Entry 3OEE (X-ray diffraction, 2.74 A resolution); this record covers chains A and D of the 9 polymer chains in the assembly.

Chain A:
Protein: ATP synthase subunit alpha
From: Saccharomyces cerevisiae
Notes: EC 3.6.3.14
Reference sequence: P07251 (ATPA_YEAST); residues 1-510 here correspond to UniProt positions 36-545 (UniProt number = residue number + 35)
Amino-acid sequence (510 residues; each row starts with the number of its first residue):
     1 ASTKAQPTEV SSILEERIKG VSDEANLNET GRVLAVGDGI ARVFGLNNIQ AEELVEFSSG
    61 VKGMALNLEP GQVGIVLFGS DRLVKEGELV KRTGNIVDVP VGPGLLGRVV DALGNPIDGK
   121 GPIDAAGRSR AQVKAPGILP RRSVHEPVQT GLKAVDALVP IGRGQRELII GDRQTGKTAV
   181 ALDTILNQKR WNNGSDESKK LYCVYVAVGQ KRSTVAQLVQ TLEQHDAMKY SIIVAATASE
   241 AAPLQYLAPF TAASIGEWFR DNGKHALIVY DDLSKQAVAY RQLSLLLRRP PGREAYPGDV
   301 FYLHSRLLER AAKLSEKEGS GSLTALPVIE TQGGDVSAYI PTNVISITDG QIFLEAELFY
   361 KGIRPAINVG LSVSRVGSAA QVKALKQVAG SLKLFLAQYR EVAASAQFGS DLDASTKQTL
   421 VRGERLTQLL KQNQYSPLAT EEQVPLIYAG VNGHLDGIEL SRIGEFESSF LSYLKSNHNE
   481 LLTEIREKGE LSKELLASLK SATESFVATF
Not modelled in the structure: 1-25, 408-409, 510
Construct notes: engineered mutation Ser405 (Phe440 in P07251)
Metal / ion sites: Mg2+: Thr178 (together with AMP-PNP)
Small-molecule neighbours: AMP-PNP (ANP; phosphoaminophosphonic acid-adenylate ester): Asp172, Arg173, Gln174, Thr175, Gly176, Lys177, Thr178, Ala179, Glu330, Phe359, Arg364, Pro365, Gln432, Asn433, Gln434
Swiss-Prot annotation at these positions:
  - binding site (ATP): Gly171 to Thr178
  - site: Ser372 (Required for activity)
  - modified residue (Phosphoserine): Ser22, Ser143

Chain D:
Protein: ATP synthase subunit beta
From: Saccharomyces cerevisiae
Notes: EC 3.6.3.14
Reference sequence: P00830 (ATPB_YEAST); residues 3-478 here correspond to UniProt positions 36-511 (UniProt number = residue number + 33)
Amino-acid sequence (484 residues; row label = number of the first residue in the row; numbers below 1 keep their minus sign (Ala-5 is residue -5)):
    -5 ASHHHHHHAA QSTPITGKVT AVIGAIVDVH FEQSELPAIL NALEIKTPQG KLVLEVAQHL
    55 GENTVRTIAM DGTEGLVRGE KVLDTGGPIS VPVGRETLGR IINVIGEPID ERGPIKSKLR
   115 KPIHADPPSF AEQSTSAEIL ETGIKVVDLL APYARGGKIG LFGGAGVGKT VFIQELINNI
   175 AKAHGGFSVF TGVGERTREG NDLYREMKET GVINLEGESK VALVFGQMNE PPGARARVAL
   235 TGLTIAEYFR DEEGQDVLLF IDNIFRFTQA GSEVSALLGR IPSAVGYQPT LATDMGLLQE
   295 RITTTKKGSV TSVQAVYVPA DDLTDPAPAT TFAHLDATTV LSRGISELGI YPAVDPLDSK
   355 SRLLDAAVVG QEHYDVASKV QETLQTYKSL QDIIAILGMD ELSEQDKLTV ERARKIQRFL
   415 SQPFAVAEVF TGIPGKLVRL KDTVASFKAV LEGKYDNIPE HAFYMVGGIE DVVAKAEKLA
   475 AEAN
Not modelled in the structure: -5 to 5, 476-478
Construct notes: expression tag (-5 to 2)
Metal / ion sites: Mg2+: Thr164 (together with AMP-PNP)
Small-molecule neighbours: AMP-PNP (ANP; phosphoaminophosphonic acid-adenylate ester): Gly158, Ala159, Gly160, Val161, Gly162, Lys163, Thr164, Val165, Glu189, Arg190, Tyr311, Tyr345, Phe418, Ala421, Phe424, Thr425
Swiss-Prot annotation at these positions:
  - binding site (ATP): Gly157 to Thr164
  - modified residue: Thr79 (Phosphothreonine), Thr204 (Phosphothreonine), Ser340 (Phosphoserine)

Chain A / chain D interface:
Residue-residue contacts - 88 pairs, chain A then chain D:
  Leu34(A) - Gly55(D)
  Ala35(A) - His53(D)
  Ala35(A) - Leu54(D)
  Ala35(A) - Gly55(D)
  Val36(A) - Ile33(D)  hydrophobic
  Val36(A) - Gln52(D)
  Val36(A) - His53(D)  hydrogen bond (backbone-backbone)
  Gly37(A) - Gln52(D)
  Asp38(A) - Gln52(D)
  Asp38(A) - Arg274(D)  salt bridge
  Arg42(A) - Leu54(D)
  Asp81(A) - Ile33(D)
  Arg82(A) - Ala32(D)
  Arg82(A) - Ile33(D)  hydrogen bond (side chain-backbone)
  Arg82(A) - Leu34(D)
  Arg82(A) - Asn35(D)  hydrogen bond
  Arg82(A) - Pro82(D)
  Lys85(A) - Leu30(D)  hydrogen bond (side chain-backbone)
  Lys85(A) - Ala32(D)
  Lys85(A) - His53(D)
  Glu86(A) - Leu30(D)
  Glu86(A) - His53(D)  hydrogen bond (backbone-side chain)
  Glu86(A) - Gly55(D)
  Glu86(A) - Glu56(D)  hydrogen bond (side chain-backbone)
  Glu86(A) - Asn57(D)  hydrogen bond (side chain-backbone)
  Val109(A) - Phe124(D)  hydrophobic
  Ile117(A) - Phe124(D)
  Arg173(A) - Phe326(D)
  Arg173(A) - Asp352(D)  salt bridge
  Gln174(A) - Phe326(D)
  Gln174(A) - Thr332(D)
  Gln174(A) - Lys354(D)  hydrogen bond
  Lys211(A) - Glu294(D)
  Lys211(A) - Ala327(D)
  Lys211(A) - His328(D)  hydrogen bond (side chain-backbone)
  Lys211(A) - Leu329(D)  hydrogen bond (side chain-backbone)
  Lys211(A) - Asp330(D)  salt bridge
  Arg212(A) - Pro122(D)  hydrogen bond (side chain-backbone)
  Arg212(A) - Phe124(D)
  Arg212(A) - Gln127(D)
  Arg212(A) - Glu294(D)  hydrogen bond (backbone-side chain)
  Ser213(A) - Gln127(D)  hydrogen bond (backbone-side chain)
  Ser213(A) - Thr129(D)
  Ala216(A) - Phe124(D)
  Ala216(A) - Thr129(D)
  Gln217(A) - Thr129(D)
  Gln217(A) - Arg356(D)  hydrogen bond
  Gln220(A) - Thr129(D)
  Ala238(A) - Gly290(D)
  Ala238(A) - His328(D)
  Ser239(A) - Pro121(D)
  Ser239(A) - Gly290(D)
  Ser239(A) - Leu291(D)
  Ser239(A) - Glu294(D)
  Glu240(A) - Thr287(D)
  Gln245(A) - Thr287(D)
  Arg281(A) - Ser277(D)  hydrogen bond
  Arg281(A) - Ala278(D)
  Gln282(A) - Pro283(D)
  Gln282(A) - Thr284(D)
  Gln282(A) - Thr287(D)  hydrogen bond
  Leu285(A) - Ile275(D)  hydrophobic
  Leu285(A) - Pro276(D)
  Leu285(A) - Ser277(D)
  Leu285(A) - Pro283(D)  hydrophobic
  Leu286(A) - Arg274(D)
  Leu286(A) - Thr284(D)
  Arg288(A) - Gly273(D)  hydrogen bond (side chain-backbone)
  Arg288(A) - Ile275(D)
  Arg289(A) - Ile275(D)
  Glu294(A) - Ala278(D)
  Ala295(A) - Pro276(D)
  Ala295(A) - Ser277(D)
  Ala295(A) - Ala278(D)
  Gln332(A) - Thr318(D)
  Gln332(A) - Ala323(D)
  Gly333(A) - Thr318(D)
  Glu357(A) - Gln379(D)
  Tyr360(A) - Leu351(D)
  Tyr360(A) - Asp352(D)
  Tyr360(A) - Gln375(D)
  Tyr360(A) - Glu376(D)
  Tyr360(A) - Gln379(D)
  Lys361(A) - Glu376(D)
  Lys361(A) - Gln379(D)
  Lys361(A) - Ser383(D)
  Gln407(A) - Leu384(D)
  Gln407(A) - Ile387(D)
Interface residues without a listed pair, chain A (52 interface residues in all): Val84, Asp118, Gln210, Val215, Val219, Thr237, Ala242, Lys275, Val278, Pro291, Gly362, Arg364, Ala406, Ser410
Interface residues without a listed pair, chain D (59 interface residues in all): Pro31, Ala51, Thr58, Gly81, Ser123, Ala125, Ala286, Leu317, Tyr368, Ser372, Glu395, Asp400

In short:
Chain A and chain D form an interface of 52 and 59 residues respectively; the contacts include 17 hydrogen
bonds and 3 salt bridges. Polar pairs include Asp38(A)-Arg274(D), Arg173(A)-Asp352(D) and Lys211(A)-Asp330(D).
Ligands of chain A: AMP-PNP. Ligands of chain D: AMP-PNP.
Here chain A is ATP synthase subunit alpha and chain D is ATP synthase subunit beta, both from Saccharomyces
cerevisiae. Entry 3OEE (Structure of four mutant forms of yeast F1 ATPase: alpha-F405S) was determined by
X-ray diffraction.
